PDB entry 7WLI | electron microscopy, 3.30 A resolution | chain A

[Chain A]
Molecule: Voltage-dependent T-type calcium channel subunit alpha-1I
Organism: Homo sapiens
UniProt: Q9P0X4 (CAC1I_HUMAN); numbering as in UniProt (aligned over 1-2223)
Amino-acid sequence (2223 residues; row label = number of the first residue in the row):
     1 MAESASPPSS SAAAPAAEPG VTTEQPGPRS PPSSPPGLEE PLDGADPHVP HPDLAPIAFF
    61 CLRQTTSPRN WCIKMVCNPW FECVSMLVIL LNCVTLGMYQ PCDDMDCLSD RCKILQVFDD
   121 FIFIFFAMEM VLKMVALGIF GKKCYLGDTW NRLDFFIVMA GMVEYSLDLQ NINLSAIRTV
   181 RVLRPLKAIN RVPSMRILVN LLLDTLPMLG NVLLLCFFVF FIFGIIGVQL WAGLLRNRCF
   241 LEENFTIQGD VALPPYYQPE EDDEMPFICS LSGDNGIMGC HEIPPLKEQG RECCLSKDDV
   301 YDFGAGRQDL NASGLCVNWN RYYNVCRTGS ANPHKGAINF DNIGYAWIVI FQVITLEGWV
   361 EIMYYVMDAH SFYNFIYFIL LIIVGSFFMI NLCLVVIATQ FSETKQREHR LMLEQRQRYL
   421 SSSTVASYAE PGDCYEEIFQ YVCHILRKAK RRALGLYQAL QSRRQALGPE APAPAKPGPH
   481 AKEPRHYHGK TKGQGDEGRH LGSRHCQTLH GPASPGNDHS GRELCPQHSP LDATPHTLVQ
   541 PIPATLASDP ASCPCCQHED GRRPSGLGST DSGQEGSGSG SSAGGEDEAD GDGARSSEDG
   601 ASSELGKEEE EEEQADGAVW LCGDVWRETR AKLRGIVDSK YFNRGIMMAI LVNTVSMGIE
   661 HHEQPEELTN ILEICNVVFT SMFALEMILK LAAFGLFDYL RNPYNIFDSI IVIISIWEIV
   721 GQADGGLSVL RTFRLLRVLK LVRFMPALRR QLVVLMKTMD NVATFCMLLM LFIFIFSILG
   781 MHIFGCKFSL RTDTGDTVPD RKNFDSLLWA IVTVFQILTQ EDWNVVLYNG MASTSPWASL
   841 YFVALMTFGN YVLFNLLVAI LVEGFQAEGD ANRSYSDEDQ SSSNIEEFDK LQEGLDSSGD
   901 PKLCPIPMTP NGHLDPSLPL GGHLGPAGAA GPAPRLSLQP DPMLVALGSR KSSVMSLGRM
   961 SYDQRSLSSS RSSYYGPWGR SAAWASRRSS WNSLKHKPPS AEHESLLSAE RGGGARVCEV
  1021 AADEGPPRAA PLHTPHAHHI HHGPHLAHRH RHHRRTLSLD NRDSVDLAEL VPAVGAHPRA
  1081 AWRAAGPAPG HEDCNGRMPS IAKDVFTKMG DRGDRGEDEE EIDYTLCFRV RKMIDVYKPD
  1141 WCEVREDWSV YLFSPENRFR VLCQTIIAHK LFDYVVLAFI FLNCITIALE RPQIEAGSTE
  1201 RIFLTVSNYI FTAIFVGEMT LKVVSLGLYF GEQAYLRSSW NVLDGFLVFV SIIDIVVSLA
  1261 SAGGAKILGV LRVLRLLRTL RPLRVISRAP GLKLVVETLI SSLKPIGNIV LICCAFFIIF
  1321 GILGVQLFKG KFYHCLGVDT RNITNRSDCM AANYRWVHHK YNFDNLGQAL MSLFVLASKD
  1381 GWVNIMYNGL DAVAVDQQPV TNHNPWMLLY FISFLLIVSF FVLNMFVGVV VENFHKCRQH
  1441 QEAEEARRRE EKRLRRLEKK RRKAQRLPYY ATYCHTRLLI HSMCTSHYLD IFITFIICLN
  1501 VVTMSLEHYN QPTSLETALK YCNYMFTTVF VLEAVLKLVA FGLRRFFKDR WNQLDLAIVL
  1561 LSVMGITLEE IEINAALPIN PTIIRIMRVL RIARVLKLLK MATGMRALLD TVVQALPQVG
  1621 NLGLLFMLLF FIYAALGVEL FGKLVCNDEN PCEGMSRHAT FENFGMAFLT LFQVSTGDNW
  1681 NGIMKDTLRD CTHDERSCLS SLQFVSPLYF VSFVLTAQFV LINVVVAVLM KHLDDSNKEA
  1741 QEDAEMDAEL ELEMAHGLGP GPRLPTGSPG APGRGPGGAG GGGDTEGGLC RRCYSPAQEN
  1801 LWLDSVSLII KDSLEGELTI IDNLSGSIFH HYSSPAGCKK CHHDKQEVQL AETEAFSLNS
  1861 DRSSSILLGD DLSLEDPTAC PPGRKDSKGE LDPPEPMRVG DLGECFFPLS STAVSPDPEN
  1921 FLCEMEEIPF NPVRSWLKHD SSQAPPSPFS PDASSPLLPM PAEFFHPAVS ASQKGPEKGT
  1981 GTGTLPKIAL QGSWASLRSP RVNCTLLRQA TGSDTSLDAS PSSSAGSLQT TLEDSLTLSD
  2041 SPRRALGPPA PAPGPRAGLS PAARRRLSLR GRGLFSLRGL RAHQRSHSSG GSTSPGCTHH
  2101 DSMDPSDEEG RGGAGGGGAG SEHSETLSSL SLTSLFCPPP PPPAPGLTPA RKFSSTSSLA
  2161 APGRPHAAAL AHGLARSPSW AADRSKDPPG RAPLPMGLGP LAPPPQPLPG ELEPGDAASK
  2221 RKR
Not modelled in the structure: 1-65, 288-315, 414-626, 867-1163, 1739-2223
UniProt features mapped onto this chain:
  - site (Calcium ion selectivity and permeability): Glu357, Glu821, Asp1380, Asp1678
  - modified residue: Ser1058 (Phosphoserine)
  - glycosylation (N-linked (GlcNAc...) asparagine): Asn173, Asn244, Asn311, Asn1342, Asn1345
  - natural variant: Ile860 (I860M: In NEDSIS; I860N: In NEDSIS), Ile1306 (I1306T: In NEDSIS), Met1425 (M1425I: In NEDSIS), Gly1782 (G1782A; G1782R)
Disulfides: Cys239-Cys280, Cys269-Cys326, Cys1335-Cys1349, Cys1646-Cys1652, Cys1691-Cys1698
Glycans and other covalent adducts: N-acetylglucosamine (NAG) linked to Asn1342, Asn1345
Metal / ion sites: Ca2+ near Glu357 (its only coordinating residue here)
Small-molecule neighbours:
  - 1,2-Distearoyl-sn-glycerophosphoethanolamine (3PE), molecule 1: Gly97, Met98, Met770, Leu771, Phe774
  - 1,2-Distearoyl-sn-glycerophosphoethanolamine (3PE), molecule 2: Leu214, Phe217, Cys1498, Val1501, Leu1598, Met1601, Ala1602
  - 1,2-Distearoyl-sn-glycerophosphoethanolamine (3PE), molecule 3: Phe220, Asn342, Gly344, Tyr345, Trp347, Ile348, Pro836, Trp837, Ser839, Leu840, Val843
  - 1,2-Distearoyl-sn-glycerophosphoethanolamine (3PE), molecule 4: Leu356, Ile382, Ile383, Ser386, Phe387, Phe388, Gly1623, Phe1626, Phe1672, Ser1675, Thr1676, Gln1718, Leu1721
  - 1,2-Distearoyl-sn-glycerophosphoethanolamine (3PE), molecule 5: Val729, Thr732, Leu735, Leu736, Leu739, Ile1319, Leu1323
  - 1,2-Distearoyl-sn-glycerophosphoethanolamine (3PE), molecule 6: Met759, Val762, Cys766, Phe854, Leu857, Leu1416, Ile1417, Ser1419, Phe1420, Leu1423
  - 1,2-Distearoyl-sn-glycerophosphoethanolamine (3PE), molecule 7: Met770, Ile773, Leu808, Ile811, Phe815, Pro1405, Trp1406, Leu1408, Leu1409, Ile1412
  - 1,2-Distearoyl-sn-glycerophosphoethanolamine (3PE), molecule 8: Leu807, Leu808, Ile811
  - 1,2-Distearoyl-sn-glycerophosphoethanolamine (3PE), molecule 9: Leu1299, Ile1300, Leu1303, Ile1306, Val1310, Cys1313, Cys1314, Phe1317, Phe1374, Ala1377, Ser1378, Lys1379, Val1422, Met1425, Leu1715, Thr1716, Gln1718, Phe1719, Ile1722
  - 1,2-Distearoyl-sn-glycerophosphoethanolamine (3PE), molecule 10: Phe1320, Leu1323, Leu1327, Asn1404, Trp1406, Met1407, Leu1409, Tyr1410, Ser1413
  - 1,2-Distearoyl-sn-glycerophosphoethanolamine (3PE), molecule 11: Ile1491, Thr1494, Phe1495, Cys1498, Met1601
From the paper describing this entry:
  - binding site for Ca2+: Glu357, Glu821, Asp1380, Asp1678
  - specificity-determining residues: Phe854, Lys1379 (proposed by the authors, not directly observed)

[In short]
Bound to chain A: 11 copies of 1,2-Distearoyl-sn-glycerophosphoethanolamine. N-acetylglucosamine is covalently
linked to Asn1342 and Asn1345. The paper reports a binding site for Ca2+ at Glu357, Glu821 and Asp1380 among
others; specificity determinants Phe854 and Lys1379.
Chain A is Voltage-dependent T-type calcium channel subunit alpha-1I (Homo sapiens); the structure, CryoEM
structure of human low-voltage activated T-type calcium channel CaV3.3 (apo), was determined by electron
microscopy, deposited together with 7WLJ, 7WLK and 7WLL.
